PDB entry 1CC1 | X-ray diffraction, 2.15 A resolution | chains S and L

Chain S:
Name: Hydrogenase (small subunit)
Source organism: Desulfomicrobium baculatum
Notes: EC 1.18.99.1
Reference sequence: P13063 (PHSS_DESBA); residues 1-283 here correspond to UniProt positions 33-315 (UniProt number = residue number + 32)
Amino-acid sequence (283 residues; each row starts with the number of its first residue):
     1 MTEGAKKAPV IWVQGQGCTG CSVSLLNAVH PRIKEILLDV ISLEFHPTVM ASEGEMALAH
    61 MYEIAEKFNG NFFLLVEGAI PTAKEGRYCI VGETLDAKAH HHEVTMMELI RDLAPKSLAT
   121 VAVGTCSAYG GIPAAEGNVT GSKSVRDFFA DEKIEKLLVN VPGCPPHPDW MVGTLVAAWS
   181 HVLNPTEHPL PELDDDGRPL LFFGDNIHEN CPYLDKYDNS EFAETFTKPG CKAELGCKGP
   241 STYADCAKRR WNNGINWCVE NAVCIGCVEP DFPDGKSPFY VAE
Unresolved in the structure: 1-5, 94-96
Construct notes: conflict Ala99 (Gly131 in P13063)
Ion coordination: 4Fe-4S cluster Fe site 1: Cys18, Cys21, Cys126, Cys164; 4Fe-4S cluster Fe site 2: His208, Cys211, Cys231, Cys237; 4Fe-4S cluster Fe site 3: Cys246, Cys258, Cys264, Cys267
Ligand contacts:
  - 4Fe-4S cluster (SF4), molecule 1: Gly17, Cys18, Thr19, Gly20, Cys21, Glu77, Gly78, Gly124, Thr125, Cys126, Gly163, Cys164, Pro165
  - 4Fe-4S cluster (SF4), molecule 2: Ile207, His208, Cys211, Tyr213, Leu214, Tyr217, Cys231, Lys232, Ala233, Cys237, Gly239, Pro240, Val259
  - 4Fe-4S cluster (SF4), molecule 3: Ile207, Thr242, Ala244, Cys246, Trp251, Trp257, Cys258, Val259, Cys264, Ile265, Gly266, Cys267, Val268
Swiss-Prot annotation at these positions:
  - binding site ([4Fe-4S] cluster): Cys18, Cys21, Cys126, Cys164, His208, Cys211, Cys231, Cys237, Cys246, Cys258, Cys264, Cys267

Chain L:
Name: Hydrogenase (large subunit)
Source organism: Desulfomicrobium baculatum
Notes: EC 1.18.99.1
Reference sequence: P13065 (PHSL_DESBA); residues 1-498 here correspond to UniProt positions 2-499 (UniProt number = residue number + 1)
Amino-acid sequence (498 residues; numbered 1 to 498; the number before each row is that of its first residue):
     1 SQAATPAADG KVKISIDPLT RVEGHLKIEV EVKDGKVVDA KCSGGMFRGF EQILRGRDPR
    61 DSSQIVQRIC GVCPTAHCTA SVMAQDDAFG VKVTTNGRIT RNLIFGANYL QSHILHFYHL
   121 AALDYVKGPD VSPFVPRYAN ADLLTDRIKD GAKADATNTY GLNQYLKALE IRRICHEMVA
   181 MFGGRMPHVQ GMVVGGATEI PTADKVAEYA ARFKEVQKFV IEEYLPLIYT LGSVYTDLFE
   241 TGIGWKNVIA FGVFPEDDDY KTFLLKPGVY IDGKDEEFDS KLVKEYVGHS FFDHSAPGGL
   301 HYSVGETNPN PDKPGAYSFV KAPRYKDKPC EVGPLARMWV QNPELSPVGQ KLLKELYGIE
   361 AKKFRDLGDK AFSIMGRHVL RAEETWLTAV AVEKWLKQVQ PGAETYVKSE IPDAAEGTGF
   421 TEAPRGALLH YLKIKDKKIE NYQIVSATLW NANPRDDMGQ RGPIEEALIG VPVPDIKNPV
   481 NVGRLVRSYD PULGCAVH
Unresolved in the structure: 1-11
Modified positions: Sec492 (selenocysteine)
Construct notes: conflict Arg381 (Val382 in P13065)
Ion coordination: Fe2+: Glu51, Ile444, His498; Ni2+: Cys70, Cys73, Cys495; carbonmonoxide-(dicyano) iron Fe: Cys73, Cys495
Ligand contacts:
  - carbonmonoxide-(dicyano) iron (FCO): Cys73, His77, Ala423, Pro424, Arg425, Leu428, Ser446, Ala447, Thr448, Sec492, Cys495
  - hydrosulfuric acid (H2S): Cys73, Pro74, Thr75, Ala76, Phe105, Asn108, Pro424
Swiss-Prot annotation at these positions:
  - binding site (Fe cation): Glu51, Cys73, Ile444, Cys495, His498
  - binding site (Ni(2+)): Cys70, Cys73, Sec492, Cys495

Interface between chain S and chain L:
Contacting residue pairs (162):
  Gln14(S) - His25(L)  hydrogen bond (backbone-side chain)
  Gly15(S) - His25(L)  hydrogen bond (backbone-side chain)
  Gly15(S) - Met46(L)
  Gln16(S) - Met46(L)
  Gln16(S) - Phe47(L)  hydrogen bond (side chain-backbone)
  Gln16(S) - Arg48(L)
  Gly17(S) - Met46(L)
  Gly17(S) - Arg48(L)
  Cys18(S) - Glu23(L)
  Cys18(S) - Arg48(L)
  Cys18(S) - Arg68(L)
  Cys18(S) - Ile69(L)
  Cys18(S) - Cys70(L)
  Cys18(S) - Gly71(L)  hydrogen bond (backbone-backbone)
  Cys18(S) - His188(L)
  Thr19(S) - Glu23(L)  hydrogen bond
  Gly20(S) - Gly71(L)
  Gly20(S) - Pro187(L)
  Val23(S) - Gly71(L)
  Val23(S) - Val72(L)  hydrophobic
  Val23(S) - Arg172(L)
  Val23(S) - His176(L)
  Val23(S) - Pro187(L)  hydrophobic
  Leu26(S) - Leu115(L)  hydrophobic
  Leu26(S) - Arg172(L)  hydrogen bond (backbone-side chain)
  Asn27(S) - Arg172(L)  hydrogen bond
  Asn27(S) - Arg173(L)
  Asn27(S) - His176(L)  hydrogen bond
  Asn27(S) - Met186(L)  hydrogen bond (side chain-backbone)
  Asn27(S) - Pro187(L)
  Ala28(S) - Arg173(L)
  Val29(S) - Arg173(L)
  Arg32(S) - Glu170(L)  salt bridge
  Arg32(S) - Arg173(L)
  Ile33(S) - Leu169(L)  hydrophobic
  Lys34(S) - Leu166(L)
  Leu38(S) - Val131(L)  hydrophobic
  Leu43(S) - Ser132(L)
  Leu43(S) - Pro133(L)
  Glu44(S) - Ser132(L)  hydrogen bond
  Pro47(S) - Thr20(L)
  Pro47(S) - Arg21(L)  hydrogen bond (backbone-backbone)
  Thr48(S) - Arg21(L)
  Thr48(S) - Leu120(L)
  Val49(S) - Arg21(L)
  Val49(S) - Leu123(L)
  Met50(S) - Thr20(L)
  Met50(S) - Arg21(L)  hydrogen bond (backbone-side chain)
  Met50(S) - Pro133(L)
  Ala51(S) - Arg21(L)  hydrogen bond (backbone-side chain)
  Ala51(S) - Pro133(L)  hydrogen bond (backbone-backbone)
  Ala51(S) - Phe134(L)
  Ala51(S) - Pro136(L)
  Ser52(S) - Thr20(L)  hydrogen bond (backbone-side chain)
  Ser52(S) - Pro136(L)  hydrogen bond (backbone-backbone)
  Glu53(S) - Ile16(L)
  Glu53(S) - Pro18(L)
  Glu53(S) - Thr20(L)
  Glu53(S) - Tyr138(L)  hydrogen bond
  Glu53(S) - Arg487(L)  salt bridge
  Gly54(S) - Ile16(L)
  Gly54(S) - Asp17(L)
  Gly54(S) - Pro18(L)  hydrogen bond (backbone-backbone)
  Met56(S) - Arg137(L)
  Met56(S) - Tyr138(L)
  Leu58(S) - Asp17(L)
  Leu58(S) - Pro18(L)
  His60(S) - Ser132(L)
  His60(S) - Pro136(L)
  Lys84(S) - Pro311(L)
  Lys84(S) - Asp312(L)
  Arg87(S) - Pro311(L)
  Arg87(S) - Asp312(L)  salt bridge
  Arg87(S) - Phe319(L)
  Tyr88(S) - Gly45(L)
  Tyr88(S) - Met46(L)
  Tyr88(S) - Phe47(L)  hydrogen bond (backbone-backbone)
  Tyr88(S) - Pro309(L)
  Tyr88(S) - Pro311(L)
  Tyr88(S) - Phe319(L)  hydrophobic
  Cys89(S) - His25(L)
  Cys89(S) - Gly45(L)
  Cys89(S) - Met46(L)  hydrophobic
  Ile90(S) - Asp17(L)
  Ile90(S) - His25(L)
  Ile90(S) - Gly45(L)  hydrogen bond (backbone-backbone)
  Val91(S) - Pro18(L)
  Val91(S) - His25(L)
  Gly92(S) - Asp17(L)
  Glu93(S) - Asp17(L)  hydrogen bond (backbone-backbone)
  Ile132(S) - Phe50(L)  hydrophobic
  Ile132(S) - Ile53(L)
  Ala135(S) - Arg57(L)
  Glu136(S) - Ile53(L)
  Glu136(S) - Arg57(L)  hydrogen bond (backbone-side chain)
  Gly137(S) - Gln52(L)
  Asn138(S) - Ile53(L)
  Val139(S) - Gln52(L)
  Val139(S) - Pro309(L)  hydrophobic
  Thr140(S) - Phe47(L)
  Thr140(S) - Arg48(L)
  Cys164(S) - Arg68(L)  hydrogen bond (backbone-side chain)
  Cys164(S) - Arg185(L)  hydrogen bond (backbone-side chain)
  Cys164(S) - His188(L)
  Pro165(S) - Arg185(L)  hydrogen bond (backbone-side chain)
  Pro165(S) - Pro187(L)
  Pro165(S) - His188(L)
  Thr225(S) - Tyr406(L)
  Phe226(S) - Val193(L)  hydrophobic
  Phe226(S) - Thr198(L)
  Phe226(S) - Tyr406(L)  hydrophobic
  Thr227(S) - Thr198(L)
  Thr227(S) - Ile200(L)
  Thr227(S) - Glu404(L)  hydrogen bond
  Thr227(S) - Thr405(L)
  Thr227(S) - Tyr406(L)
  Trp251(S) - Arg185(L)
  Asn252(S) - His176(L)
  Asn252(S) - Glu177(L)
  Asn252(S) - Ala180(L)
  Asn252(S) - Arg185(L)
  Asn252(S) - Met186(L)  hydrogen bond (side chain-backbone)
  Asn253(S) - Arg173(L)
  Asn253(S) - Glu177(L)  hydrogen bond
  Ile255(S) - Glu177(L)
  Ile255(S) - Ala180(L)
  Ile255(S) - Met181(L)
  Ile255(S) - Lys205(L)
  Ile255(S) - Arg212(L)
  Asn256(S) - Ala180(L)  hydrogen bond (side chain-backbone)
  Asn256(S) - Met181(L)  hydrogen bond (side chain-backbone)
  Asn256(S) - Gly184(L)
  Asn256(S) - Glu199(L)  hydrogen bond
  Asn256(S) - Lys205(L)
  Trp257(S) - Gly184(L)  hydrogen bond (backbone-backbone)
  Cys258(S) - Arg185(L)
  Cys258(S) - Gln190(L)  hydrogen bond
  Glu260(S) - Lys205(L)
  Asn261(S) - Phe182(L)
  Asn261(S) - Gly183(L)  hydrogen bond (side chain-backbone)
  Asn261(S) - Gly184(L)
  Asn261(S) - Gln190(L)
  Asn261(S) - Gly191(L)
  Asn261(S) - Thr198(L)  hydrogen bond (backbone-side chain)
  Asn261(S) - Glu199(L)
  Ala262(S) - Gln190(L)
  Ala262(S) - Thr198(L)
  Val263(S) - Gln190(L)
  Ile265(S) - Gln64(L)
  Ile265(S) - Arg68(L)
  Ile265(S) - Gln190(L)
  Cys267(S) - Arg185(L)
  Asp274(S) - Arg57(L)  salt bridge
  Ser277(S) - Asp61(L)
  Pro278(S) - Asp58(L)
  Pro278(S) - Asp61(L)
  Phe279(S) - Asp61(L)  hydrogen bond (backbone-side chain)
  Phe279(S) - Gln64(L)
  Tyr280(S) - Arg60(L)
  Tyr280(S) - Gln64(L)
  Tyr280(S) - Val193(L)
  Val281(S) - Arg60(L)
Other interface residues (no listed pair), chain S (74 interface residues in all): Ser24, Ser42, Ala57, Pro133, Glu224, Phe272
Other interface residues (no listed pair), chain L (76 interface residues in all): Leu19, Val22, Gly24, Ile65, Gln111, His119, Val135, Ala197, Lys408, Gly483

In short:
The interface between chain S and chain L involves 74 residues on one side and 76 on the other; the contacts
include 36 hydrogen bonds and 4 salt bridges. Among the polar pairs are Arg32(S)-Glu170(L), Glu53(S)-Arg487(L)
and Arg87(S)-Asp312(L).
Chain S is Hydrogenase (small subunit) and chain L is Hydrogenase (large subunit), both from Desulfomicrobium
baculatum; the structure, Crystal structure of a reduced, active form of the Ni-Fe-se hydrogenase from
desulfomicrobium baculatum, was determined by X-ray diffraction.
